8VJI - chains D and a of the 14 polymer chains in the assembly; structure by electron microscopy, 3.30 A resolution.

# Chain D
Protein: Major capsid protein
From: Chivirus chi
UniProtKB: M9NUS8 (M9NUS8_9CAUD); residues 1-354 here = UniProt positions 1-354
Chain sequence (354 residues; row label = number of the first residue in the row):
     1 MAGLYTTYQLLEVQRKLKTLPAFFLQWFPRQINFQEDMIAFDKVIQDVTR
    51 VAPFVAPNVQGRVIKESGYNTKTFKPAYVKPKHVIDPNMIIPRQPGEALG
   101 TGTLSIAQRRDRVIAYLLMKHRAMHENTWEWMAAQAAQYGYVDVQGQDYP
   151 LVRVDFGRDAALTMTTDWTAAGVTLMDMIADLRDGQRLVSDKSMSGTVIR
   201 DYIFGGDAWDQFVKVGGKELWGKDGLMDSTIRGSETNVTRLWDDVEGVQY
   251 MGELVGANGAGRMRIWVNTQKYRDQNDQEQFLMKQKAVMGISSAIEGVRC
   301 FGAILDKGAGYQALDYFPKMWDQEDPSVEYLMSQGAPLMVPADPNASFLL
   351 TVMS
Disordered / not traced: 1

# Chain a
Protein: Decorator protein D
From: Chivirus chi
UniProtKB: M9NSZ8 (M9NSZ8_9CAUD); residue numbers follow UniProt; this construct covers 1-139
Chain sequence (139 residues; numbered 1 to 139; the number before each row is that of its first residue):
     1 MNLLTMMAATSLPNYLAGNGDLGSWEPTQIFAGEADIVTEGGAAGADIEI
    51 YQVIAKNAAGAMVPHDPTATTGTSPDEVPAPQSVAIGIAAQPAKSGQNVP
   101 YYIGGVFNHAALGWHASLDTLAKRQAVFDRTNIHIGNLY
Disordered / not traced: 1-9, 71-76

# Chain D / chain a interface
Pairs across the interface - 11 pairs, chain D then chain a:
  Ala56(D) - Gln91(a)
  Asn58(D) - Ala90(a)
  Asn58(D) - Gln91(a)  hydrogen bond
  Asn58(D) - Tyr102(a)
  Val59(D) - Thr39(a)
  Val59(D) - Ala90(a)  hydrophobic
  Val59(D) - Pro100(a)  hydrophobic
  Gln60(D) - Ile37(a)  hydrogen bond (side chain-backbone)
  Gln60(D) - Val38(a)
  Gln60(D) - Thr39(a)  hydrogen bond (side chain-backbone)
  Arg62(D) - Gly41(a)
Also at the interface, not in a pair above, chain a (9 interface residues in all): Glu40

# Summary
The interface between chain D and chain a involves 5 residues on one side and 9 on the other, with 3 hydrogen
bonds. Among the polar pairs are Asn58(D)-Gln91(a), Gln60(D)-Ile37(a) and Gln60(D)-Thr39(a).
Here chain D is Major capsid protein and chain a is Decorator protein D, both from Chivirus chi. Entry 8VJI
(Cryo-EM of capsid of bacteriophage Chi) was determined by electron microscopy, deposited together with 8VHX,
8VJA and 8VJH.
